Entry 1JR3 (X-ray diffraction, 2.70 A resolution); this record covers chains C and D of the 5 polymer chains in the assembly.

[Chain C]
Molecule: DNA polymerase III subunit gamma
From: Escherichia coli
Notes: EC 2.7.7.7
UniProtKB: P06710 (DPO3X_ECOLI); the construct has insertions or renumbered stretches relative to UniProt, so the offset changes along the chain: 1-9 = UniProt 1-9; 5010-5017 = UniProt 10-17; 18-373 = UniProt 18-373
Chain sequence (373 residues; row label = number of the first residue in the row):
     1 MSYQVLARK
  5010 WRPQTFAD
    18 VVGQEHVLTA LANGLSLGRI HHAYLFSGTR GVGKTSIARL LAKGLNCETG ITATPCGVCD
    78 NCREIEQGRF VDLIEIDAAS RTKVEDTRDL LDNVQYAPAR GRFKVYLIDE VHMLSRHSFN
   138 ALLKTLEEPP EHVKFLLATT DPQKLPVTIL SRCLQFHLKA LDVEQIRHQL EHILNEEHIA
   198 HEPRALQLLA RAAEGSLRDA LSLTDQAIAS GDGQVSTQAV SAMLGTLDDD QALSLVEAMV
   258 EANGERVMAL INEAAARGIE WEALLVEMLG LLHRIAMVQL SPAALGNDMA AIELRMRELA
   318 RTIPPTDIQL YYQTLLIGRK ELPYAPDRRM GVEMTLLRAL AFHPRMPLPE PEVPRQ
Unresolved in the structure: 1-2, 369-373
Bound ions: Zn2+: C64, C73, C76, C79
Swiss-Prot annotation at these positions:
  - binding site (ATP): G45 to T52
  - binding site (Zn(2+)): C64, C73, C76, C79

[Chain D]
Molecule: DNA polymerase III, delta subunit
From: Escherichia coli
Notes: EC 2.7.7.7
UniProtKB: P28630 (HOLA_ECOLI); numbering as in UniProt (aligned over 1-343)
Chain sequence (343 residues; each row starts with the number of its first residue):
     1 MIRLYPEQLR AQLNEGLRAA YLLLGNDPLL LQESQDAVRQ VAAAQGFEEH HTFSIDPNTD
    61 WNAIFSLCQA MSLFASRQTL LLLLPENGPN AAINEQLLTL TGLLHDDLLL IVRGNKLSKA
   121 QENAAWFTAL ANRSVQVTCQ TPEQAQLPRW VAARAKQLNL ELDDAANQVL CYCYEGNLLA
   181 LAQALERLSL LWPDGKLTLP RVEQAVNDAA HFTPFHWVDA LLMGKSKRAL HILQQLRLEG
   241 SEPVILLRTL QRELLLLVNL KRQSAHTPLR ALFDKHRVWQ NRRGMMGEAL NRLSQTQLRQ
   301 AVQLLTRTEL TLKQDYGQSV WAELEGLSLL LCHKPLADVF IDG
Unresolved in the structure: 339-343

[Interface between chain C and chain D]
Pairs across the interface (45; chain C residue first):
  E22(C) with D208(D)
  H23(C) with L191(D); Q204(D), hydrogen bond; D208(D)
  T26(C) with L191(D)
  A27(C) with L190(D), hydrophobic; L191(D)
  N30(C) with L190(D), hydrogen bond (side chain-backbone); L191(D), hydrogen bond (side chain-backbone); P193(D)
  G31(C) with L190(D)
  L34(C) with P193(D), hydrophobic
  R36(C) with S189(D); P193(D)
  T46(C) with E239(D); G240(D), hydrogen bond (side chain-backbone)
  V164(C) with P28(D), hydrophobic; Q32(D)
  T165(C) with Q32(D)
  L167(C) with L179(D), hydrophobic; Q183(D)
  S168(C) with L179(D)
  R169(C) with D36(D), salt bridge
  C170(C) with Q183(D), hydrogen bond (backbone-side chain)
  L171(C) with Q183(D); E186(D); L190(D), hydrophobic
  Q172(C) with Q183(D), hydrogen bond (backbone-side chain); R187(D), hydrogen bond (backbone-side chain)
  F173(C) with R187(D)
  H174(C) with E239(D)
  K176(C) with A209(D), hydrogen bond (side chain-backbone); A210(D); L238(D)
  A177(C) with L238(D), hydrogen bond (backbone-backbone)
  R291(C) with L230(D); E325(D), salt bridge
  L297(C) with K334(D)
  S298(C) with H333(D), hydrogen bond
  A300(C) with S226(D); H333(D)
  G303(C) with L230(D)
  N304(C) with Q234(D), hydrogen bond
  Q326(C) with D338(D), hydrogen bond
  Y329(C) with D338(D)
Other interface residues (no listed pair), chain C (35 interface residues in all): H38, L178, V180, R208, M294, A301
Other interface residues (no listed pair), chain D (31 interface residues in all): L29, W192, A205, R237, L329, L336

[Overview]
Chain C and chain D form an interface of 35 and 31 residues respectively, with 12 hydrogen bonds and 2 salt
bridges. Polar contacts include R169(C)-D36(D), R291(C)-E325(D) and H23(C)-Q204(D). Curated annotation
(UniProt) lists 8 ATP-binding residues and 4 Zn2+-binding residues on chain C.
Here chain C is DNA polymerase III subunit gamma and chain D is DNA polymerase III, delta subunit, both from
Escherichia coli. Entry 1JR3 (Crystal Structure of the Processivity Clamp Loader Gamma Complex of E. coli DNA
Polymerase III) was determined by X-ray diffraction.
